PDB entry 5K0U | electron microscopy, 2.79 A resolution | chains C and D of the 4 polymer chains in the assembly

# Chain C
Name: Capsid protein VP2
From: Rhinovirus C
Reference sequence: E5D8F2 (E5D8F2_9ENTO); residues 1-265 here correspond to UniProt positions 68-332 (UniProt number = residue number + 67)
Amino-acid sequence (265 residues; row label = number of the first residue in the row):
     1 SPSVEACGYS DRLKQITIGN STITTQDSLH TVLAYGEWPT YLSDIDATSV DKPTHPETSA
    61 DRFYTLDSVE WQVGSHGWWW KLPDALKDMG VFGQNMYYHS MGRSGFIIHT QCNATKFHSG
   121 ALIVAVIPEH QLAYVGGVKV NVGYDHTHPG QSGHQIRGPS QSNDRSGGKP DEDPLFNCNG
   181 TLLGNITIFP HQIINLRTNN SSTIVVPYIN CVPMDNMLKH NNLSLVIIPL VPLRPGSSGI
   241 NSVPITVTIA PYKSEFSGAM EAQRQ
Disordered / not traced: 1-10
UniProt features mapped onto this chain:
  - site: Gln-265 (Cleavage)

# Chain D
Name: Capsid protein VP4
From: Rhinovirus C
Reference sequence: E5D8F2 (E5D8F2_9ENTO); residues 1-66 here correspond to UniProt positions 2-67 (UniProt number = residue number + 1)
Amino-acid sequence (66 residues; row label = number of the first residue in the row):
     1 GAQVSRQNNG THENGVTASN GSVIKYFNIN YYKDSASSGL SRQDFSQDPS KFTQPLVDTL
    61 TNPALM
Disordered / not traced: 5-23, 59-66
UniProt features mapped onto this chain:
  - site: Met-66 (Cleavage)
  - lipidation: Gly-1 (N-myristoyl glycine)

# Chain C / chain D interface
Residue-residue contacts - 12 pairs, chain C then chain D:
  His-30(C) / Leu-56(D)
  His-30(C) / Asp-58(D)  hydrogen bond (side chain-backbone)
  Thr-31(C) / Leu-56(D)
  Thr-31(C) / Val-57(D)  hydrogen bond (backbone-backbone)
  Val-32(C) / Pro-55(D)
  Leu-33(C) / Pro-55(D)  hydrogen bond (backbone-backbone)
  Leu-33(C) / Leu-56(D)
  Leu-33(C) / Val-57(D)  hydrophobic
  Tyr-35(C) / Lys-51(D)
  Tyr-35(C) / Phe-52(D)  hydrophobic
  Trp-38(C) / Val-57(D)  hydrophobic
  Ile-188(C) / Phe-52(D)
Interface residues without a listed pair, chain C (8 interface residues in all): Gly-36

# Summary
Chain C and chain D form an interface of 8 and 6 residues respectively; the contacts include 3 hydrogen bonds.
Polar pairs include His-30(C)/Asp-58(D), Thr-31(C)/Val-57(D) and Leu-33(C)/Pro-55(D).
Here chain C is Capsid protein VP2 and chain D is Capsid protein VP4, both from Rhinovirus C. Entry 5K0U
(CryoEM structure of the full virion of a human rhinovirus C) was determined by electron microscopy, deposited
together with 5JZG.
